6I2T - chains B and J of the 5 polymer chains in the assembly; structure by electron microscopy, 5.70 A resolution (low resolution: residue-level contacts below are approximate; hydrogen-bond / salt-bridge calls are withheld).

== Chain B ==
Name: Cholinesterase
Organism: Homo sapiens
Notes: EC 3.1.1.8
Reference sequence: P06276 (CHLE_HUMAN); residues 1-574 here correspond to UniProt positions 29-602 (UniProt number = residue number + 28)
Amino-acid sequence (574 residues; row label = number of the first residue in the row):
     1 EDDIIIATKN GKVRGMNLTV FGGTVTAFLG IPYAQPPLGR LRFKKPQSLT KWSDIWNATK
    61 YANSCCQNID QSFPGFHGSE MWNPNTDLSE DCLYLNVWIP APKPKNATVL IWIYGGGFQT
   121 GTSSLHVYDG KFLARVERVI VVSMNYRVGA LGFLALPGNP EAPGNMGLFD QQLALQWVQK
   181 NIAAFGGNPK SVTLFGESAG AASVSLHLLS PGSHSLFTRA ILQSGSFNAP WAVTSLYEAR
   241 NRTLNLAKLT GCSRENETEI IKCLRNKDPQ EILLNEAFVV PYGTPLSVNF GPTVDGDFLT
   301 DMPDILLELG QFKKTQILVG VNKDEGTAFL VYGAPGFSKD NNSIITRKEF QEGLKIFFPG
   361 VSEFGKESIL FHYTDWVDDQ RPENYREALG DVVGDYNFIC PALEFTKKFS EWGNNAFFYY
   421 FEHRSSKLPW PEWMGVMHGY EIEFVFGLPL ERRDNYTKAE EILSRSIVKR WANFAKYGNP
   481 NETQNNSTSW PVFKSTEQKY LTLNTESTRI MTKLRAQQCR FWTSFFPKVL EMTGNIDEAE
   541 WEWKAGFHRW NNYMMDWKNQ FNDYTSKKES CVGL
Not modelled in the structure: 1-3, 566-574
Disulfides: C65-C92, C252-C263, C400-C519
Covalently attached groups: N-acetylglucosamine (NAG) linked to N341
UniProt features mapped onto this chain:
  - active site: S198 (Acyl-ester intermediate), E325 (Charge relay system), H438 (Charge relay system)
  - binding site (tacrine): W82, H438
  - binding site (substrate): G116, G117
  - modified residue: S198 (Phosphoserine)
  - glycosylation (N-linked (GlcNAc...) asparagine): N17 (complex), N57 (complex), N106 (complex), N241 (complex), N256 (complex), N341 (complex), N455 (complex), N481, N485, N486
From the paper describing this entry:
  - catalytic residues: S198, E325, H438 (citing earlier work)
  - post-translational modification sites: N17, N57, N106, N241, N341, N481, N486

== Chain J ==
Name: lamellipodin-derived polyproline peptide
Organism: Homo sapiens
Amino-acid sequence (12 residues; each row starts with the number of its first residue):
     4 PPPPPPPPPP PP

== Interface between chain B and chain J ==
Pairs across the interface (7):
  A539(B) with P14(J)
  E540(B) with P14(J)
  W543(B) with P11(J); P12(J)
  W550(B) with P8(J); P9(J)
  M554(B) with P8(J)

== In short ==
The chain B/chain J interface involves 5 residues from each chain. Covalently linked N-acetylglucosamine: at
N341(B). From UniProt: 3 active-site residues, tacrine-binding residues W82(B) and H438(B) and
substrate-binding residues G116(B) and G117(B) on chain B. From the paper: catalytic residues S198(B), E325(B)
and H438(B); modification sites N17(B), N57(B) and N106(B) among others.
Here chain B is Cholinesterase and chain J is lamellipodin-derived polyproline peptide, both from Homo
sapiens. Entry 6I2T (CryoEM reconstruction of full-length, fully-glycosylated human butyrylcholinesterase
tetramer) was determined by electron microscopy.
